Entry 5SY6 (X-ray diffraction, 1.15 A resolution); this record covers chain A.

== Chain A ==
Name: Protein deglycase DJ-1
Source organism: Homo sapiens
Notes: EC 3.1.2.-, 3.5.1.-
Reference sequence: Q99497 (PARK7_HUMAN); residue numbers follow UniProt; this construct covers 1-189
Amino-acid sequence (192 residues; row label = number of the first residue in the row; numbers below 1 keep their minus sign (Gly-2 is residue -2)):
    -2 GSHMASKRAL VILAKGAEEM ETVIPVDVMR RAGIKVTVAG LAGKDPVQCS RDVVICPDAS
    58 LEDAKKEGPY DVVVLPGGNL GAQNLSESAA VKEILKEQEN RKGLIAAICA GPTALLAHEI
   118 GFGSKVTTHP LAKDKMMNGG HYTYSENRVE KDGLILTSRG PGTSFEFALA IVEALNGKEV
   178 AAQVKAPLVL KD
Disordered / not traced: -2 to 1, 189
Sequence notes: expression tag (-2 to 0)
Cystine bridges: Cys53 forms a disulfide with the same residue of a neighbouring copy of this chain
UniProt features mapped onto this chain:
  - active site: Cys106 (Nucleophile), His126
  - site: Asp149, Gly150 (Cleavage)
  - modified residue: Ala2 (N-acetylalanine), Tyr67 (Phosphotyrosine), Cys106 (Cysteine sulfinic acid (-SO2H)), Lys148 (N6-acetyllysine), Lys182 (N6-succinyllysine)
  - lipidation (S-palmitoyl cysteine): Cys46, Cys53, Cys106
  - cross-link: Lys130 (Glycyl lysine isopeptide (Lys-Gly) (interchain with G-Cter in SUMO))
  - natural variant: Leu10 (L10P: In PARK7; uncertain significance), Met26 (M26I: In PARK7), Ala39 (A39S: Found in early-onset Parkinson disease with digenic inheritance), Gln45 (deletion: In PARK7), Glu64 (E64D: In PARK7), Ala104 (A104T: In PARK7), Asp149 (D149A: In PARK7), Glu163 (E163K: In PARK7; uncertain significance), Leu166 (L166P: In PARK7)
  - mutagenesis: Leu10 (L10P: Abolishes detoxification activity on methylglyocal-adducted CoA), Glu18 (E18A: Strongly decreases enzymatic activity. Almost abolishes detoxification activity on methylglyocal-adducted CoA; E18D: Strongly decreases enzymatic activity ...), Cys46 (C46A: Reduces protein stability. No effect on oxidation; C46A: Reduces protein stability. No effect on oxidation. Reduced localization in lipid rafts; when associated with A-106 ...), Val51 (V51A: Disrupts dimer formation and strongly reduces ability to eliminate hydrogen peroxide), Cys53 (C53A: Strongly reduces chaperone activity and ability to eliminate hydrogen peroxide; C53S: No effect on mitochondrial translocation neither on deglycase activity), Cys106 (C106A: Abolishes enzymatic activity. Abolishes oxidation, association with mitochondria and protease activity. No effect on chaperone activity. Reduces binding to OTUD7B ...), His126 (H126A: Strongly decreases enzymatic activity), Lys130 (K130R: Partially compensates for loss of stability; when associated with P-166), Ala179 (A179T: No effect on detoxification activity on methylglyocal-adducted CoA)
Reported in the primary citation:
  - self-association interface (contacts with another copy of this molecule); pairs are residue here / residue on that copy: Glu15-Asp24 (hydrogen bond)
  - post-translational modification sites: Cys106
  - binding site for 2,3-dihydroxy-1,4-dithiobutane: Asn76
  - mutagenesis - E15Q (DeltaTm=-10.6 degC), E15Q/D24N (DeltaTm=-3.6 degC), D24L (DeltaTm=-3.1 degC), D24N (Tm change 2.4 degC): decreased stability
  - mutagenesis - E15Q/D24N, D24L: decreased expression

== Summary ==
From UniProt: active-site residues Cys106 and His126 and 9 mutagenesis sites. The paper reports a binding site
for 2,3-dihydroxy-1,4-dithiobutane at Asn76; E15Q, E15Q/D24N and D24L, among others, reduce stability.
Chain A is Protein deglycase DJ-1 (Homo sapiens); the structure, Atomic resolution structure of human DJ-1,
DTT bound, was determined by X-ray diffraction (same publication as 5SY4, 5SY9 and 5SYA).
